PDB entry 2OGK | X-ray diffraction, 3.00 A resolution | chains A and D of the 4 polymer chains in the assembly

== Chain A (and D) ==
Name: Hypothetical protein
Source organism: Archaeoglobus fulgidus
Notes: chain D of this document is another copy of the same molecule, construct and numbering; everything in this record applies to it too
Reference sequence: O27966 (O27966_ARCFU); residues 3-146 here correspond to UniProt positions 2-145 (UniProt number = residue number - 1)
Amino-acid sequence (146 residues; row label = number of the first residue in the row):
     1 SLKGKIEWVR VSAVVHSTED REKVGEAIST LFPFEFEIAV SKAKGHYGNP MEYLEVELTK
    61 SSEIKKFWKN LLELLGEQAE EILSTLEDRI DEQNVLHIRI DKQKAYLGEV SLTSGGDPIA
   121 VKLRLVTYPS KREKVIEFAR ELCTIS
Not modelled in the structure: 1-3, 43-50, 145-146 (chain D: 1-2, 145-146)
Sequence notes: cloning artifact (1-2)

== How chain A and chain D interact ==
Contacting residue pairs (10; chain A residue first):
  Arg-10(A) with Tyr-128(D)
  Val-11(A) with Tyr-128(D), hydrogen bond (backbone-side chain)
  Ser-12(A) with Tyr-128(D)
  Ala-39(A) with Pro-129(D), hydrophobic
  Ser-41(A) with Ser-130(D)
  Glu-55(A) with Tyr-128(D); Pro-129(D); Ser-130(D), hydrogen bond (side chain-backbone)
  Val-56(A) with Tyr-128(D), hydrogen bond (backbone-side chain)
  Glu-57(A) with Pro-129(D)
Other interface residues (no listed pair), chain D (4 interface residues in all): Lys-131

== Overview ==
8 residues of chain A face 4 of chain D across their interface, with 3 hydrogen bonds. Polar pairs include
Val-11(A)/Tyr-128(D), Glu-55(A)/Ser-130(D) and Val-56(A)/Tyr-128(D).
Chain A and chain D are both Hypothetical protein (Archaeoglobus fulgidus); the structure, Crystal structure
of protein AF2318 from Archaeglobus fulgidus, Pfam DUF54, was determined by X-ray diffraction together with
2PZZ, 2NWU and 2NRQ from the same study.
